Entry 7TFK (electron microscopy, 3.25 A resolution); this record covers chains A and K of the 9 polymer chains in the assembly.

Chain A:
Molecule: Replication factor C subunit 1
From: Saccharomyces cerevisiae
UniProt: P38630 (RFC1_YEAST); residues 1-861 here = UniProt positions 1-861
Sequence (861 residues; each row starts with the number of its first residue):
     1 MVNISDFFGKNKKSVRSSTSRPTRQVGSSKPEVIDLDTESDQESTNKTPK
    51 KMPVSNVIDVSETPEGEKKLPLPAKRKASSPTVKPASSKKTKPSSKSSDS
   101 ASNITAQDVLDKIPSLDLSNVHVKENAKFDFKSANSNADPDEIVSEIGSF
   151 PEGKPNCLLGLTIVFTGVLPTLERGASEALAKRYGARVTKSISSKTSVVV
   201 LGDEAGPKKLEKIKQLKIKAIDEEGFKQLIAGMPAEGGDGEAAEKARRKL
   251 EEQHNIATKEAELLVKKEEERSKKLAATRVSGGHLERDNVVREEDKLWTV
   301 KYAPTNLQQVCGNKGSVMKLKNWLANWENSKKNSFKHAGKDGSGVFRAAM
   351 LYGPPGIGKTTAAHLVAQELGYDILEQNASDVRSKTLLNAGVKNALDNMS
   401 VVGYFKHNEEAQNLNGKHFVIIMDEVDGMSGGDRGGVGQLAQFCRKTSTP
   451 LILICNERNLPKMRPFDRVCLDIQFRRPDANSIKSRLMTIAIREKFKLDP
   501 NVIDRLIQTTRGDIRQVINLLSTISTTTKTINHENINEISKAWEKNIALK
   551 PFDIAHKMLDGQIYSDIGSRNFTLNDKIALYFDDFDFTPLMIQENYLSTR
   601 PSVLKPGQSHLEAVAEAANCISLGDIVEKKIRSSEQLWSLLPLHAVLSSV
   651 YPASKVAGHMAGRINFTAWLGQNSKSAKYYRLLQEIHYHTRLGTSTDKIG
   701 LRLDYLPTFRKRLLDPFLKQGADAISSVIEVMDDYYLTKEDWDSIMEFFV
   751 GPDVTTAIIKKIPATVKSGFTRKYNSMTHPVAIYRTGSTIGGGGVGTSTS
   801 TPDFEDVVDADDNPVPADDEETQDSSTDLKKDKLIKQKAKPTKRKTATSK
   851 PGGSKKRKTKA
Disordered / not traced: 1-291, 380-414, 430-435, 693-861
Metal / ion sites: Mg2+: Thr-360, Asp-424 (together with ATP-gamma-S)
Ligand contacts: ATP-gamma-S (AGS; phosphothiophosphoric acid-adenylate ester): Thr-299, Val-300, Tyr-302, Ala-303, Pro-304, Gln-309, Val-310, Cys-311, Pro-355, Gly-356, Ile-357, Gly-358, Lys-359, Thr-360, Thr-361, Asp-424, Glu-425, Ile-454, Asn-456, Arg-486, Ile-514, Arg-515
Curated features (UniProtKB/Swiss-Prot):
  - motif (Nuclear localization signal): Lys-830 to Leu-834, Lys-855 to Lys-860
  - binding site (ATP): Thr-299, Cys-311, Gly-353 to Thr-361, Asn-456
  - modified residue: Thr-38 (Phosphothreonine), Ser-40 (Phosphoserine), Thr-63 (Phosphothreonine)
  - mutagenesis: Asp-427 (D427H: In cs mutant CDC44-2; causes cell cycle arrest), Gly-436 (G436R: In cs mutant CDC44-3/4; causes cell cycle arrest), Gly-512 (G512A: In cs mutant CDC44-9; no effect), Asp-513 (D513N: In cs mutants CDC44-1/5/8 and CDC44-9; causes cell cycle arrest)

Chain K:
Molecule: Template strand
Sequence (40 nucleotides; row label = number of the first residue in the row):
     1 TTTTTTTTTTTATGTACTCGTAGTGTCTGCTTTTTTTTTT
Disordered / not traced: 1-20, 32-40

How chain A and chain K interact:
Pairs across the interface (12; chain A residue first):
  Tyr-352(A) / DG29(K)  phosphate contact
  Asn-459(A) / DC30(K)  hydrogen bond to the phosphate
  Asn-459(A) / DT31(K)  base contact
  Gln-474(A) / DT28(K)  sugar contact
  Arg-476(A) / DC27(K)  phosphate contact
  Arg-476(A) / DT28(K)  phosphate contact
  Arg-477(A) / DC27(K)  phosphate contact
  Arg-477(A) / DT28(K)  salt bridge to the phosphate
  Phe-552(A) / DC30(K)  stacking on the base
  Phe-552(A) / DT31(K)  base contact
  Asp-553(A) / DC30(K)  base contact
  Arg-663(A) / DC30(K)  hydrogen bond to the base
Also at the interface, not in a pair above, chain A (13 interface residues in all): Pro-354, Pro-461, Lys-550, Ile-664, Phe-666

Summary:
Chain A and chain K form an interface of 13 and 5 residues respectively; the contacts include 2 hydrogen
bonds, 1 salt bridge and 1 aromatic stacking contact. Polar contacts include Arg-663(A)/DC30(K),
Asn-459(A)/DC30(K) and Arg-477(A)/DT28(K). Chain A binds ATP-gamma-S.
Chain A is Replication factor C subunit 1 (Saccharomyces cerevisiae) and chain K is Template strand; the
structure, Atomic model of S. cerevisiae clamp loader RFC bound to two DNA molecules, one at the ..., was
determined by electron microscopy together with 7TFH, 7TFI, 7TFJ and 7TFL from the same study.
